Entry 9CC3 (electron microscopy, 3.23 A resolution); this record covers chains B and C of the 7 polymer chains in the assembly.

== Chain B (and C) ==
Protein: Lon protease homolog, mitochondrial
From: Homo sapiens
Notes: EC 3.4.21.53; chain C of this document is another copy of the same molecule, construct and numbering; everything in this record applies to it too
Reference sequence: P36776 (LONM_HUMAN); numbering as in UniProt (aligned over 115-959)
Amino-acid sequence (862 residues; numbered 98 to 959; the number before each row is that of its first residue):
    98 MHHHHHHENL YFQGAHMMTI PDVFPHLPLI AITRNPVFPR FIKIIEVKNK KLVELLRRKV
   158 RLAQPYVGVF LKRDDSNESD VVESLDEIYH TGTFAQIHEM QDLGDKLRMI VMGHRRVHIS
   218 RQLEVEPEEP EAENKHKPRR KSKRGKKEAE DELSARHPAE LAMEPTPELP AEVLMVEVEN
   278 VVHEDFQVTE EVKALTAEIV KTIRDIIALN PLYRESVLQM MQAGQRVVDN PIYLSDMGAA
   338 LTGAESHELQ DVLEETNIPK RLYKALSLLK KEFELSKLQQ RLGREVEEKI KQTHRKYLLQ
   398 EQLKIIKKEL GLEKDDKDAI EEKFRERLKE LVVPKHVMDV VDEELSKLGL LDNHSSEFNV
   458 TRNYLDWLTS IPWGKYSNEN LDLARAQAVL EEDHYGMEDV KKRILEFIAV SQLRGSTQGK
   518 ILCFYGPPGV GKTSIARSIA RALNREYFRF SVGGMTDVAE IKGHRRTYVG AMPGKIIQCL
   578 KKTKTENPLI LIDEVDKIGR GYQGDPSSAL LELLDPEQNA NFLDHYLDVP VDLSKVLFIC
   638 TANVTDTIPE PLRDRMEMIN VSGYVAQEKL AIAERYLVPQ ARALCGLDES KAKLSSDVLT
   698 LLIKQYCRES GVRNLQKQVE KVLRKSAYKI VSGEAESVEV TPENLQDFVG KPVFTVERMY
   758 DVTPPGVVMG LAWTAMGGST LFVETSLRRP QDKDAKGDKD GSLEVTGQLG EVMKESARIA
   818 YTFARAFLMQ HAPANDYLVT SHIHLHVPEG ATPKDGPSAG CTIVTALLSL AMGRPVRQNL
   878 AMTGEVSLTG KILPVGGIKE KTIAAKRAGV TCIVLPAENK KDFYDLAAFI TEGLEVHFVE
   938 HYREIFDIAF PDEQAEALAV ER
Disordered / not traced: 98-395, 599-601, 789-795, 950-959 (chain C: 98-375, 599-601, 791-795, 950-959)
Sequence notes: expression tag (98-114)
Curated features (UniProtKB/Swiss-Prot):
  - active site: Ser855, Lys898
  - binding site (ATP): Gly523 to Thr530
  - natural variant: Glu476 (E476A: In CODASS), Ser631 (S631Y: In CODASS), Ala670 (A670V: In CODASS), Arg672 (R672C: In CODASS), Pro676 (P676S: In CODASS), Arg679 (R679H: In CODASS), Arg721 (R721G: In CODASS), Ala724 (A724V: In CODASS), Pro749 (P749S: In CODASS), Gly767 (G767E: In CODASS), Ile927 (deletion: In CODASS)
  - mutagenesis: Lys529 (K529R: Abolishes ATPase activity, and presumably ATP-driven protein unfolding, but does not block access to the proteolytic active site or prevent a substrate from binding to it), Trp770 (W770A: Has low basal, but normal stimulated ATPase activity, and retains peptidase activity; W770P: Has normal basal, but low stimulated ATPase activity, and abolishes peptidase activity), Ser855 (S855A: Lacks both ATPase and protease activity, but retains DNA binding activity), Thr880 (T880V: Enhances the basal, but not the stimulated ATPase activity), Gly893 (G893A: Has low basal, but normal stimulated ATPase activity, and retains peptidase activity; G893P: Has normal basal, but low stimulated ATPase activity, and abolishes peptidase activity), Gly894 (G894A/S: Enhances the basal, but not the stimulated ATPase activity, and retains peptidase activity; G894P: Enhances the basal, but not the stimulated ATPase activity, and abolishes peptidase activity)
Metal / ion sites: Mg2+: Thr530 (together with ADP)
Residues lining bound ligands: ADP (adenosine-5'-diphosphate): Asp490, His491, Tyr492, Met494, Pro524, Pro525, Gly526, Val527, Gly528, Lys529, Thr530, Ser531, Tyr661, Ile669, Tyr673, Val709, Arg710
Reported in the primary citation:
  - binding site for Endogenous Co-purified substrate modeled as unknown residues: Tyr394
  - mutagenesis - Y394A (2-fold): increased catalytic activity on FITC-casein
  - mutagenesis - Y394A: unchanged catalytic activity (ATPase activity)

== Interface between chain B and chain C ==
Contacting residue pairs (81; chain B residue first):
  Asn456(B) - Leu448(C)
  Val457(B) - Glu454(C)
  Arg459(B) - Lys444(C)
  Arg459(B) - Leu447(C)
  Asn460(B) - Glu454(C)
  Thr530(B) - Gln615(C)
  Arg546(B) - Glu609(C)  salt bridge
  Arg546(B) - Gln615(C)
  Gly550(B) - Ser605(C)
  Gly551(B) - Ser605(C)  hydrogen bond (backbone-side chain)
  Asp554(B) - Arg562(C)
  Asp554(B) - Tyr565(C)  hydrogen bond
  Ala556(B) - Arg562(C)  hydrogen bond (backbone-side chain)
  Glu557(B) - Arg562(C)  salt bridge
  Glu557(B) - His622(C)  salt bridge
  His561(B) - Thr564(C)
  His561(B) - Tyr565(C)
  Val566(B) - Ser453(C)
  Val566(B) - Glu454(C)
  Val566(B) - Thr564(C)
  Gly567(B) - Thr564(C)  hydrogen bond (backbone-side chain)
  Ala568(B) - Thr564(C)
  Met569(B) - Arg562(C)  hydrogen bond (backbone-side chain)
  Met569(B) - Arg563(C)
  Lys572(B) - His622(C)
  Lys572(B) - Asp625(C)  salt bridge
  Glu591(B) - Leu608(C)
  Lys594(B) - Ser605(C)
  Lys594(B) - Leu608(C)
  Leu681(B) - Arg511(C)  hydrogen bond (backbone-side chain)
  Cys682(B) - Leu510(C)
  Leu684(B) - Leu510(C)  hydrophobic
  Arg710(B) - Asp612(C)  salt bridge
  Arg710(B) - Asp651(C)
  Arg710(B) - Arg652(C)
  Lys714(B) - Asp651(C)  hydrogen bond (side chain-backbone)
  Lys714(B) - Arg652(C)  hydrogen bond (side chain-backbone)
  Lys714(B) - Met653(C)
  Glu717(B) - Lys517(C)  salt bridge
  Arg721(B) - Arg500(C)
  Arg721(B) - Glu503(C)  salt bridge
  Arg721(B) - Val507(C)
  Arg721(B) - Glu654(C)  salt bridge
  Lys722(B) - Glu503(C)  salt bridge
  Ala724(B) - Val507(C)  hydrophobic
  Ala724(B) - Leu510(C)  hydrophobic
  Tyr725(B) - Leu502(C)
  Tyr725(B) - Glu503(C)
  Tyr725(B) - Ala506(C)  hydrophobic
  Val728(B) - Leu480(C)  hydrophobic
  Val728(B) - Ala506(C)  hydrophobic
  Val728(B) - Gln509(C)
  Val728(B) - Leu510(C)  hydrophobic
  Lys748(B) - Lys918(C)
  Lys748(B) - Asp919(C)
  Thr752(B) - Lys918(C)
  Met756(B) - Ser884(C)
  Met756(B) - Lys888(C)  hydrogen bond (backbone-side chain)
  Met756(B) - Leu890(C)  hydrophobic
  Tyr757(B) - Thr886(C)
  Tyr757(B) - Lys888(C)
  Glu781(B) - Ser884(C)
  Glu781(B) - Leu885(C)  hydrogen bond (side chain-backbone)
  Thr782(B) - Leu885(C)
  Ser783(B) - Thr819(C)
  Ser783(B) - Leu885(C)
  Leu784(B) - Thr819(C)
  Arg785(B) - Arg822(C)  hydrogen bond (backbone-side chain)
  Arg786(B) - Asp797(C)  salt bridge
  Pro787(B) - Val836(C)  hydrophobic
  Glu801(B) - Arg815(C)  salt bridge
  Thr803(B) - Ile816(C)
  Gly804(B) - Glu812(C)  hydrogen bond (backbone-side chain)
  Gln805(B) - Glu808(C)  hydrogen bond
  Gln805(B) - Glu812(C)  hydrogen bond (backbone-side chain)
  His841(B) - Thr819(C)  hydrogen bond
  His841(B) - Leu885(C)
  His843(B) - Ile816(C)
  His843(B) - Leu885(C)
  Glu846(B) - Glu882(C)  hydrogen bond (backbone-side chain)
  Gly847(B) - Glu882(C)  hydrogen bond (backbone-side chain)
Other interface residues (no listed pair), chain B (60 interface residues in all): Ser453, Pro525, Arg534, Ser548, Tyr565, Gly571, Gln575, Asn640, Ala680, Pro845, Ala848
Other interface residues (no listed pair), chain C (56 interface residues in all): Ser452, Val457, Val555, Asp602, Pro613, Asn618, Leu620, Pro648, Val809, Pro854

== Summary ==
60 residues of chain B and 56 residues of chain C are in contact; the contacts include 17 hydrogen bonds and
11 salt bridges. Polar pairs include Arg546(B)-Glu609(C), Glu557(B)-Arg562(C) and Glu557(B)-His622(C). From
the paper: a binding site for Endogenous Co-purified substrate modeled as unknown residues at Tyr394(B); Y394A
of chain B increases catalytic activity on FITC-casein.
Chain B and chain C are both Lon protease homolog, mitochondrial (Homo sapiens); the structure, Human
Mitochondrial LONP1 Stall State + casein, was determined by electron microscopy, deposited together with 9CC0.
